Entry 8WI9 (electron microscopy, 3.50 A resolution); this record covers chains a and m of the 24 polymer chains in the assembly.

# Chain a
Molecule: 16S rRNA
From: Mycolicibacterium smegmatis MC2 155
Sequence (1528 nucleotides; each row starts with the number of its first residue):
     1 UUUUUGUUUGGAGAGUUUGAUCCUGGCUCAGGACGAACGCUGGCGGCGUG
    51 CUUAACACAUGCAAGUCGAACGGAAAGGCCCUUUCGGGGGUACUCGAGUG
   101 GCGAACGGGUGAGUAACACGUGGGUGAUCUGCCCUGCACUUUGGGAUAAG
   151 CCUGGGAAACUGGGUCUAAUACCGAAUACACCCUGCUGGUCGCAUGGCCU
   201 GGUAGGGGAAAGCUUUUGCGGUGUGGGAUGGGCCCGCGGCCUAUCAGCUU
   251 GUUGGUGGGGUGAUGGCCUACCAAGGCGACGACGGGUAGCCGGCCUGAGA
   301 GGGUGACCGGCCACACUGGGACUGAGAUACGGCCCAGACUCCUACGGGAG
   351 GCAGCAGUGGGGAAUAUUGCACAAUGGGCGCAAGCCUGAUGCAGCGACGC
   401 CGCGUGAGGGAUGACGGCCUUCGGGUUGUAAACCUCUUUCAGCACAGACG
   451 AAGCGCAAGUGACGGUAUGUGCAGAAGAAGGACCGGCCAACUACGUGCCA
   501 GCAGCCGCGGUAAUACGUAGGGUCCGAGCGUUGUCCGGAAUUACUGGGCG
   551 UAAAGAGCUCGUAGGUGGUUUGUCGCGUUGUUCGUGAAAACUCACAGCUU
   601 AACUGUGGGCGUGCGGGCGAUACGGGCAGACUAGAGUACUGCAGGGGAGA
   651 CUGGAAUUCCUGGUGUAGCGGUGGAAUGCGCAGAUAUCAGGAGGAACACC
   701 GGUGGCGAAGGCGGGUCUCUGGGCAGUAACUGACGCUGAGGAGCGAAAGC
   751 GUGGGGAGCGAACAGGAUUAGAUACCCUGGUAGUCCACGCCGUAAACGGU
   801 GGGUACUAGGUGUGGGUUUCCUUCCUUGGGAUCCGUGCCGUAGCUAACGC
   851 AUUAAGUACCCCGCCUGGGGAGUACGGCCGCAAGGCUAAAACUCAAAGGA
   901 AUUGACGGGGGCCCGCACAAGCGGCGGAGCAUGUGGAUUAAUUCGAUGCA
   951 ACGCGAAGAACCUUACCUGGGUUUGACAUGCACAGGACGCCGGCAGAGAU
  1001 GUCGGUUCCCUUGUGGCCUGUGUGCAGGUGGUGCAUGGCUGUCGUCAGCU
  1051 CGUGUCGUGAGAUGUUGGGUUAAGUCCCGCAACGAGCGCAACCCUUGUCU
  1101 CAUGUUGCCAGCACGUUAUGGUGGGGACUCGUGAGAGACUGCCGGGGUCA
  1151 ACUCGGAGGAAGGUGGGGAUGACGUCAAGUCAUCAUGCCCCUUAUGUCCA
  1201 GGGCUUCACACAUGCUACAAUGGCCGGUACAAAGGGCUGCGAUGCCGUGA
  1251 GGUGGAGCGAAUCCUUUCAAAGCCGGUCUCAGUUCGGAUCGGGGUCUGCA
  1301 ACUCGACCCCGUGAAGUCGGAGUCGCUAGUAAUCGCAGAUCAGCAACGCU
  1351 GCGGUGAAUACGUUCCCGGGCCUUGUACACACCGCCCGUCACGUCAUGAA
  1401 AGUCGGUAACACCCGAAGCCGGUGGCCUAACCCUUGUGGAGGGAGCCGUC
  1451 GAAGGUGGGAUCGGCGAUUGGGACGAAGUCGUAACAAGGUAGCCGUACCG
  1501 GAAGGUGCGGCUGGAUCACCUCCUUUCU
Disordered / not traced: 1-8, 1524-1528

# Chain m
Molecule: 30S ribosomal protein S12
From: Mycolicibacterium smegmatis MC2 155
Reference sequence: A0QS96 (RS12_MYCS2); numbering as in UniProt (aligned over 1-124)
Chain sequence (124 residues; row label = number of the first residue in the row):
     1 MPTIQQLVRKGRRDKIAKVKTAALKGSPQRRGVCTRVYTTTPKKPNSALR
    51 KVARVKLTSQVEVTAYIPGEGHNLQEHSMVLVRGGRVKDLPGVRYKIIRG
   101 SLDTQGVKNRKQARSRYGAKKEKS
Disordered / not traced: 1, 123-124
Swiss-Prot annotation at these positions:
  - modified residue: Asp89 (3-methylthioaspartic acid)

# How chain a and chain m interact
Pairs across the interface (111):
  G26(a) with Lys15(m), salt bridge to the phosphate
  U28(a) with Lys20(m), salt bridge to the phosphate
  A36(a) with Pro28(m), base contact
  A37(a) with Gln29(m), hydrogen bond to the sugar
  C38(a) with Gln29(m), sugar contact; Ile98(m), sugar contact; Ser101(m), phosphate contact
  G39(a) with Ser115(m), hydrogen bond to the sugar; Gly118(m), sugar contact
  C40(a) with Arg114(m), hydrogen bond to the sugar; Ser115(m), sugar contact; Ala119(m), sugar contact; Lys120(m), salt bridge to the phosphate; Lys121(m), phosphate contact
  U41(a) with Lys120(m), salt bridge to the phosphate; Lys121(m), hydrogen bond to the phosphate
  C241(a) with Arg13(m), salt bridge to the phosphate
  U242(a) with Arg13(m), salt bridge to the phosphate
  G362(a) with Arg30(m), hydrogen bond to the phosphate; Arg31(m), salt bridge to the phosphate; Thr58(m), phosphate contact
  A363(a) with Gly26(m), base contact; Ser27(m), base contact; Pro28(m), base contact; Gln29(m), base contact; Arg30(m), salt bridge to the phosphate; Arg31(m), salt bridge to the phosphate; Thr58(m), hydrogen bond to the phosphate; Leu81(m), sugar contact
  G480(a) with Lys121(m), phosphate contact
  G481(a) with Arg114(m), salt bridge to the phosphate; Ser115(m), phosphate contact; Lys121(m), salt bridge to the phosphate
  A482(a) with Ala113(m), phosphate contact; Arg114(m), hydrogen bond to the phosphate; Ser115(m), hydrogen bond to the phosphate
  C483(a) with Ala113(m), phosphate contact; Arg116(m), salt bridge to the phosphate
  C498(a) with Ser47(m), hydrogen bond to the base
  C499(a) with Ser47(m), hydrogen bond to the phosphate
  A500(a) with Ala48(m), phosphate contact; Leu49(m), hydrogen bond to the phosphate; Glu70(m), hydrogen bond to the sugar
  G501(a) with Arg50(m), hydrogen bond to the base; Lys51(m), salt bridge to the phosphate; Gly69(m), phosphate contact; Glu70(m), phosphate contact
  C502(a) with Asn46(m), base contact; Arg50(m), base contact; Tyr66(m), hydrogen bond to the phosphate; Gly69(m), hydrogen bond to the phosphate; Asp89(m), hydrogen bond to the base; Tyr117(m), phosphate contact
  A503(a) with Arg50(m), base contact; Val87(m), base contact; Lys88(m), base contact; Asp89(m), hydrogen bond to the base; Arg116(m), salt bridge to the phosphate
  C505(a) with Lys88(m), phosphate contact
  C506(a) with Lys88(m), salt bridge to the phosphate
  G507(a) with Asn46(m), hydrogen bond to the base; Asp89(m), base contact
  C508(a) with Asn46(m), base contact
  G509(a) with Asn46(m), base contact; Ser47(m), hydrogen bond to the base
  G517(a) with Glu70(m), sugar contact; Arg110(m), salt bridge to the phosphate
  U518(a) with Arg110(m), salt bridge to the phosphate; Lys111(m), hydrogen bond to the phosphate; Gln112(m), hydrogen bond to the phosphate
  A519(a) with Lys111(m), phosphate contact; Gln112(m), phosphate contact
  U531(a) with Arg83(m), sugar contact
  U532(a) with Pro28(m), hydrogen bond to the sugar; Gln29(m), base contact; Gly84(m), sugar contact
  G533(a) with Thr21(m), phosphate contact; Leu24(m), sugar contact; Pro28(m), sugar contact; Gly84(m), phosphate contact
  U534(a) with Lys20(m), phosphate contact
  U541(a) with Lys15(m), hydrogen bond to the base
  U542(a) with Arg12(m), base contact; Arg13(m), hydrogen bond to the base; Asp14(m), hydrogen bond to the sugar; Lys15(m), base contact
  A543(a) with Arg12(m), base contact
  C544(a) with Leu7(m), phosphate contact; Arg12(m), salt bridge to the phosphate
  G547(a) with Pro2(m), base contact; Arg12(m), hydrogen bond to the base
  G548(a) with Pro2(m), base contact
  G565(a) with Gln5(m), sugar contact
  C861(a) with Thr3(m), phosphate contact
  C862(a) with Thr3(m), phosphate contact; Gln5(m), phosphate contact; Gln6(m), phosphate contact; Arg9(m), salt bridge to the phosphate
  G863(a) with Gln6(m), hydrogen bond to the phosphate; Arg9(m), salt bridge to the phosphate; Lys10(m), salt bridge to the phosphate
  C864(a) with Pro2(m), base contact; Lys10(m), salt bridge to the phosphate
  U866(a) with Arg12(m), base contact; Lys15(m), sugar contact
  G867(a) with Lys15(m), salt bridge to the phosphate
  C892(a) with Arg94(m), salt bridge to the phosphate
  U893(a) with Gly92(m), phosphate contact; Arg94(m), salt bridge to the phosphate
  C894(a) with Lys43(m), salt bridge to the phosphate
  A1476(a) with Lys44(m), base contact
Interface residues without a listed pair, chain a (57 interface residues in all): G504, G530, G564, A739, A891, A895
Interface residues without a listed pair, chain m (62 interface residues in all): Ile4, Lys18, Pro68, Pro91, Lys96, Arg99, Gly100, Asn109

# Overview
Chain a and chain m form an interface of 57 and 62 residues respectively, with 27 hydrogen bonds and 26 salt
bridges. Polar pairs include C498(a)-Ser47(m), G501(a)-Arg50(m) and C502(a)-Asp89(m).
Here chain a is 16S rRNA and chain m is 30S ribosomal protein S12, both from Mycolicibacterium smegmatis MC2
155. Entry 8WI9 (Cryo- EM structure of Mycobacterium smegmatis 30S ribosomal subunit (body 2) of 70S ribosome,
bS1 and ...) was determined by electron microscopy together with 8WHX, 8WHY, 8WI7, 8WI8, 8WIB, 8WIC, 8WID and
8WIF from the same study.
